2OK6 - chains H and A of the 4 polymer chains in the assembly; structure by X-ray diffraction, 1.45 A resolution.

== Chain H ==
Molecule: Aromatic amine dehydrogenase, small subunit
Source organism: Alcaligenes faecalis
Notes: EC 1.4.99.4; fragment: (Residues: 48-182)
UniProt: Q0VKG6 (Q0VKG6_ALCFA); residue numbers follow UniProt; this construct covers 48-182
Amino-acid sequence (136 residues; each row starts with the number of its first residue):
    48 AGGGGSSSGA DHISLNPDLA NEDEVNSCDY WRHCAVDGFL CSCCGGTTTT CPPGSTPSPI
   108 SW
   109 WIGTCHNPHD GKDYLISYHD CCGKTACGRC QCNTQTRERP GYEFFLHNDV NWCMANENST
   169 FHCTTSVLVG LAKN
Disordered / not traced: 48-60, 181-182
Differences from the reference sequence: modified residue (109)
Modified residues: W109 ((S)-2-amino-3-(6,7-dihydro-6-imino-7-oxo-1H-indol-3-yl)propanoic acid; TQQ)
Cystine bridges: C75-C140, C81-C113, C88-C171, C90-C138, C91-C135, C98-C129, C130-C161
Ligand contacts: benzoic acid (BEZ): D84, W109, W109, N156, D157, V158, N159, F169

== Chain A ==
Molecule: Aromatic amine dehydrogenase, large subunit
Source organism: Alcaligenes faecalis
Notes: EC 1.4.99.4; fragment: (Residues: 73-433)
UniProt: Q0VKG7 (Q0VKG7_ALCFA); residues 73-432 here correspond to UniProt positions 5-364 (UniProt number = residue number - 68)
Amino-acid sequence (361 residues; numbered 73 to 433; the number before each row is that of its first residue):
    73 REVLTGGHSV SAPQENRIYV MDSVFMHLTE SRVHVYDYTN GKFLGMVPTA FNGHVQVSND
   133 GKKIYTMTTY HERITRGKRS DVVEVWDADK LTFEKEISLP PKRVQGLNYD GLFRQTTDGK
   193 FIVLQNASPA TSIGIVDVAK GDYVEDVTAA AGCWSVIPQP NRPRSFMTIC GDGGLLTINL
   253 GEDGKVASQS RSKQMFSVKD DPIFIAPALD KDKAHFVSYY GNVYSADFSG DEVKVDGPWS
   313 LLNDEDKAKN WVPGGYNLVG LHRASGRMYV FMHPDGKEGT HKFPAAEIWV MDTKTKQRVA
   373 RIPGRDALSM TIDQQRNLML TLDGGNVNVY DISQPEPKLL RTIEGAAEAS LQVQFHPVGG
   433 T
Disordered / not traced: 73, 433
Differences from the reference sequence: insertion (433)
Cystine bridges: C225-C242
Ligand contacts: benzoic acid (BEZ): F97, L100, F123, N124, Q177, G178, L179

== Chain H / chain A interface ==
Residue-residue contacts - 69 pairs, chain H then chain A:
  D84(H) with L179(A)
  F86(H) with F97(A), hydrophobic; M98(A), hydrophobic
  I107(H) with P201(A)
  G131(H) with T147(A)
  T133(H) with T101(A); T147(A)
  A134(H) with F97(A); M98(A)
  G136(H) with M98(A)
  Q139(H) with F97(A)
  N141(H) with Y328(A), hydrogen bond
  Q143(H) with G351(A); H353(A); K354(A), hydrogen bond
  T144(H) with E350(A)
  R145(H) with E350(A), hydrogen bond (backbone-side chain)
  E146(H) with Y291(A), hydrogen bond (backbone-side chain); H353(A), salt bridge; K354(A), salt bridge
  R147(H) with P274(A); Y291(A); E350(A), salt bridge
  P148(H) with I275(A); I277(A), hydrophobic; Y291(A)
  G149(H) with W226(A)
  Y150(H) with W226(A); I241(A), hydrophobic; G243(A); F268(A); P274(A); I275(A), hydrogen bond (side chain-backbone); I277(A), hydrophobic
  E151(H) with V270(A); K271(A), salt bridge
  F152(H) with A199(A), hydrophobic; P201(A); W226(A), hydrophobic
  F153(H) with P201(A), hydrophobic
  N156(H) with K354(A), hydrogen bond
  D157(H) with G178(A); L179(A), hydrogen bond (backbone-backbone); Y181(A), hydrogen bond; Y328(A); K354(A), salt bridge
  V158(H) with Q177(A); G178(A); W226(A), hydrophobic
  N159(H) with F123(A); Q177(A), hydrogen bond (backbone-backbone)
  W160(H) with P201(A), hydrophobic
  M162(H) with R151(A), hydrogen bond (backbone-side chain); Q177(A); A199(A); P201(A), hydrophobic
  A163(H) with S200(A)
  N166(H) with H143(A), hydrogen bond; I146(A), hydrogen bond (side chain-backbone); T147(A), hydrogen bond (side chain-backbone); R148(A)
  S167(H) with F123(A); H143(A), hydrogen bond; R151(A); Q177(A), hydrogen bond
  T168(H) with I146(A), hydrogen bond (side chain-backbone); T147(A)
  F169(H) with F97(A), hydrophobic; F123(A)
Other interface residues (no listed pair), chain H (35 interface residues in all): K132, L154, H155, E165
Other interface residues (no listed pair), chain A (37 interface residues in all): T141, V176, T203, G224, C242, Y292

== Summary ==
The interface between chain H and chain A involves 35 residues on one side and 37 on the other; the contacts
include 16 hydrogen bonds and 5 salt bridges. Polar pairs include E146(H)-H353(A), E146(H)-K354(A) and
R147(H)-E350(A).
Here chain H is Aromatic amine dehydrogenase, small subunit and chain A is Aromatic amine dehydrogenase, large
subunit, both from Alcaligenes faecalis. Entry 2OK6 (Crystal structure of aromatic amine dehydrogenase
TTQ-formamide adduct oxidized with ferricyanide) was determined by X-ray diffraction (same publication as
2I0R, 2I0S, 2I0T, 2OIZ, 2OJY and 2OK4).
